7PKN - chains H and M of the 11 polymer chains in the assembly; structure by electron microscopy, 3.20 A resolution.

== Chain H ==
Protein: Centromere protein H
From: Homo sapiens
UniProt: Q9H3R5 (CENPH_HUMAN); residues 1-247 here = UniProt positions 1-247
Amino-acid sequence (247 residues; row label = number of the first residue in the row):
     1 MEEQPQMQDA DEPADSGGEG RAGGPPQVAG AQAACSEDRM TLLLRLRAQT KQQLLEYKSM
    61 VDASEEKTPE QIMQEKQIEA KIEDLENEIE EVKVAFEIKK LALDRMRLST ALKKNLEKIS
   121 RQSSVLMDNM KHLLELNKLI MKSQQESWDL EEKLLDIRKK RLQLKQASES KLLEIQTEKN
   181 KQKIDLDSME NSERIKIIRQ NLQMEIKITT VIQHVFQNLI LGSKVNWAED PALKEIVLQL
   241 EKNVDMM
Not modelled in the structure: 1-34, 66-74, 183-247
UniProt features mapped onto this chain:
  - modified residue: Met-1 (N-acetylmethionine), Ser-16 (Phosphoserine), Thr-68 (Phosphothreonine)
  - cross-link: Lys-67 (Glycyl lysine isopeptide (Lys-Gly) (interchain with G-Cter in SUMO2))
  - natural variant: Glu-2 (E2K: In a colorectal cancer sample)

== Chain M ==
Protein: Centromere protein M
From: Homo sapiens
UniProt: Q9NSP4 (CENPM_HUMAN); residues 1-180 here = UniProt positions 1-180
Amino-acid sequence (180 residues; each row starts with the number of its first residue):
     1 MSVLRPLDKL PGLNTATILL VGTEDALLQQ LADSMLKEDC ASELKVHLAK SLPLPSSVNR
    61 PRIDLIVFVV NLHSKYSLQN TEESLRHVDA SFFLGKVCFL ATGAGRESHC SIHRHTVVKL
   121 AHTYQSPLLY CDLEVEGFRA TMAQRLVRVL QICAGHVPGV SALNLLSLLR SSEGPSLEDL
Not modelled in the structure: 1, 174-180

== Interface between chain H and chain M ==
Contacting residue pairs - 22 pairs, chain H then chain M:
  Arg-45(H) with Asn-14(M), hydrogen bond; Ala-41(M)
  Gln-49(H) with Asn-14(M), hydrogen bond; His-156(M), hydrogen bond
  Gln-52(H) with Gly-155(M); Gly-159(M); Val-160(M); Ser-161(M)
  Gln-53(H) with Pro-11(M); Ala-154(M)
  Glu-56(H) with Leu-7(M)
  Tyr-57(H) with Leu-7(M), hydrophobic; Lys-9(M); Pro-11(M); Arg-62(M), hydrogen bond
  Met-60(H) with Leu-7(M), hydrophobic; Ser-91(M)
  Ile-82(H) with Arg-170(M)
  Glu-86(H) with Ser-167(M), hydrogen bond; Arg-170(M), salt bridge
  Lys-93(H) with Gly-159(M), hydrogen bond (side chain-backbone); Asn-164(M)
Also at the interface, not in a pair above, chain H (11 interface residues in all): Leu-46
Also at the interface, not in a pair above, chain M (20 interface residues in all): Leu-10, Leu-13, Ser-42, Pro-158

== In short ==
The interface between chain H and chain M involves 11 residues on one side and 20 on the other; the contacts
include 6 hydrogen bonds and 1 salt bridge. Polar pairs include Glu-86(H)/Arg-170(M), Arg-45(H)/Asn-14(M) and
Gln-49(H)/Asn-14(M).
Chain H is Centromere protein H and chain M is Centromere protein M, both from Homo sapiens; the structure,
Structure of the human CCAN deltaCT complex, was determined by electron microscopy (same publication as 7PB4,
7PB8, 7PII, 7R5R, 7R5S, 7R5V, 7YWX and 7YYH).
